3ZR7 - chain A; structure by X-ray diffraction, 1.65 A resolution.

# Chain A
Molecule: Progesterone receptor
Source organism: Homo sapiens
Notes: fragment: ligand binding domain, residues
Reference sequence: P06401 (PRGR_HUMAN); residue numbers follow UniProt; this construct covers 678-933
Sequence (260 residues; numbered 674 to 933; the number before each row is that of its first residue):
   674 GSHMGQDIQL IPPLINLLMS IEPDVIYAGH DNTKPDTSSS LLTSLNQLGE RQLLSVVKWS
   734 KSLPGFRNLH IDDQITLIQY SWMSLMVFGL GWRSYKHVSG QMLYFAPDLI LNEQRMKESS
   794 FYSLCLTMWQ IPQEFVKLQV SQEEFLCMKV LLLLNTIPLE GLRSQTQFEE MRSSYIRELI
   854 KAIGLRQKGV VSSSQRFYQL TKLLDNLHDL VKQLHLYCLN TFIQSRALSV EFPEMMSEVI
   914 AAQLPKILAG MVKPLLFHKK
Unresolved in the structure: 674-682, 933
Sequence notes: expression tag (674-677)
Residues lining bound ligands: OR8 (2-chloro-N-[[4-(3,5-dimethylisoxazol-4-yl)phenyl]methyl]-1,4-dimethyl-1H-pyrazole-4-sulfonamide): Leu-715, Leu-718, Asn-719, Leu-721, Gly-722, Gln-725, Trp-755, Met-756, Met-759, Val-760, Leu-763, Arg-766, Phe-778, Leu-797, Met-801, Leu-887, Tyr-890, Cys-891, Thr-894, Phe-905, Met-909
UniProt features mapped onto this chain:
  - binding site (progesterone): Arg-766
From the paper describing this entry:
  - binding site for OR8: Asn-719, Gln-725, Arg-766, Cys-891, Met-909
  - conformationally variable residues (side-chain flip): Met-909

# In short
Chain A binds compound OR8. Curated annotation (UniProt) lists progesterone-binding residue Arg-766. The paper
reports a binding site for OR8 at Asn-719, Gln-725 and Arg-766 among others; conformational variability at
Met-909.
Chain A is Progesterone receptor (Homo sapiens); the structure, Structural basis for agonism and antagonism
for a set of chemically related progesterone receptor modulators, was determined by X-ray diffraction (same
publication as 3ZRA and 3ZRB).
